Entry 1TUE (X-ray diffraction, 2.10 A resolution); this record covers chains A and B.

Chain A:
Molecule: Replication protein E1
Source organism: Human papillomavirus type 18
Notes: engineered mutation(s): C14A,V15L,R90A
UniProtKB: P06789 (VE1_HPV18); residues 428-631 here = UniProt positions 428-631
Sequence (212 residues; row label = number of the first residue in the row):
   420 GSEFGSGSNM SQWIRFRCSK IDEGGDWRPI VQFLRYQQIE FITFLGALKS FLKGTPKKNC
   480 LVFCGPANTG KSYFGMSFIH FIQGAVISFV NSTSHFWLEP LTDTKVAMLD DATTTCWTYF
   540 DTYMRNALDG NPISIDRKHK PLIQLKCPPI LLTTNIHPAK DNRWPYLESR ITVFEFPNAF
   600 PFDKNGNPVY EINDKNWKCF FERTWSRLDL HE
Disordered / not traced: 420-424, 556-559, 630-631
Construct notes: expression tag (420-427)
From the paper describing this entry:
  - mutagenesis - K557A, R589A: unchanged binding to Regulatory protein E2 (chain B)
  - mutagenesis - D529A/D530A, R589A: decreased catalytic activity on ATP
  - catalytic residues: Arg589
  - mutagenesis - R454A, K557A: unchanged catalytic activity on ATP

Chain B:
Molecule: Regulatory protein E2
Source organism: Human papillomavirus type 18
UniProtKB: Q80B71 (Q80B71_HPV18); residue numbers follow UniProt; this construct covers 1-215
Sequence (218 residues; row label = number of the first residue in the row; numbers below 1 keep their minus sign (Gly-2 is residue -2)):
    -2 GSHMQTPKET LSERLSALQD KIIDHYENDS KDIDSQIQYW QLIRWENAIF FAAREHGIQT
    58 LNHQVVPAYN ISKSKAHKAI ELQMALQGLA QSAYKTEDWT LQDTCEELWN TEPTHCFKKG
   118 GQTVQVYFDG NKDNCMTYVA WDSVYYMTDA GTWDKTATCV SHRGLYYVKE GYNTFYIEFK
   178 SECEKYGNTG TWEVHFGNNV IDCNDSMCST SDDTVSAT
Disordered / not traced: -2 to -1, 194-215
Construct notes: expression tag (-2 to 0)

How chain A and chain B interact:
Residue-residue contacts (30):
  Trp446(A) with Tyr23(B), hydrophobic; Glu24(B), hydrogen bond
  Arg447(A) with Asp17(B), salt bridge; Ile20(B); Asp21(B), salt bridge; Glu24(B), salt bridge
  Val450(A) with Ile20(B), hydrophobic; Tyr23(B), hydrophobic
  Gln451(A) with Ile20(B)
  Arg454(A) with Gln16(B); Tyr23(B); Ile40(B); Glu43(B), salt bridge
  Tyr455(A) with His60(B); Gln61(B); Val62(B)
  Gln457(A) with Pro64(B); Lys72(B), hydrogen bond
  Phe460(A) with Tyr23(B), hydrophobic
  Ile461(A) with Leu98(B), hydrophobic; Gln99(B); Cys102(B), hydrophobic
  Thr462(A) with Glu104(B)
  Asn597(A) with Val62(B)
  Asp602(A) with His60(B)
  Val608(A) with His60(B)
  Tyr609(A) with Gln61(B), hydrogen bond
  Arg622(A) with Glu24(B)
  Arg626(A) with Tyr23(B), hydrogen bond (side chain-backbone); Asp26(B), salt bridge
Other interface residues (no listed pair), chain A (18 interface residues in all): Glu459, Phe601
Other interface residues (no listed pair), chain B (21 interface residues in all): Ile19, Tyr36, Ile68
The authors on this interface:
  - residue pairs: Arg447(A)-Glu24(B), Arg454(A)-Glu43(B) (salt bridge), Arg622(A)-Glu24(B), Ile19(B)-Arg454(A) (hydrophobic contact)
  - interface residues, chain B: Ile19(B)

Overview:
The interface between chain A and chain B involves 18 residues on one side and 21 on the other, with 4
hydrogen bonds and 5 salt bridges. Polar pairs include Arg447(A)-Asp17(B), Arg447(A)-Asp21(B) and
Arg447(A)-Glu24(B). The paper describes contacts between Arg447(A) and Glu24(B) and Arg622(A) and Glu24(B); a
salt bridge between Arg454(A) and Glu43(B); a hydrophobic contact between Ile19(B) and Arg454(A). From the
paper: the catalytic residue Arg589(A); D529A/D530A and R589A of chain A reduce catalytic activity on ATP; 4
substitutions were tested in all.
Here chain A is Replication protein E1 and chain B is Regulatory protein E2, both from Human papillomavirus
type 18. Entry 1TUE (The X-ray Structure of the Papillomavirus Helicase in Complex with its Molecular
Matchmaker E2) was determined by X-ray diffraction.
